1F0T - chain A; structure by X-ray diffraction, 1.80 A resolution.

Chain A:
Protein: Trypsin
From: Bos taurus
Notes: EC 3.4.21.4
UniProtKB: P00760 (TRY1_BOVIN); the construct lacks a stretch of the UniProt sequence and is renumbered around it, so the offset changes along the chain: -4 to 34 = UniProt 1-39; 37-67 = UniProt 40-70; 69-125 = UniProt 71-127; 127-130 = UniProt 128-131; 5 more segments
Chain sequence (243 residues; each row starts with the number of its first residue; note: 10 numbers in that range are skipped by the numbering (no residue carries them; nothing is unmodelled there); numbers below 1 keep their minus sign (Phe-4 is residue -4)):
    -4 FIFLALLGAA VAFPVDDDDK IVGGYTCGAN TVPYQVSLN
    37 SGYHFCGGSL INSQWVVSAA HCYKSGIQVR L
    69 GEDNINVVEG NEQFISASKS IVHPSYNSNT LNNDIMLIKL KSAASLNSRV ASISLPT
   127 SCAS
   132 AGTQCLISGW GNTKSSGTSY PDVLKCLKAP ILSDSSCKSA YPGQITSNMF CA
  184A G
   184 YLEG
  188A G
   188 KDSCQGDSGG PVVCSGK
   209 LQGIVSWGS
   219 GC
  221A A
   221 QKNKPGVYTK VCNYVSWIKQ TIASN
Not modelled in the structure: -4 to 15
Disulfide bonds: Cys22-Cys157, Cys42-Cys58, Cys128-Cys232, Cys136-Cys201, Cys168-Cys182, Cys191-Cys220
Ion coordination: Ca2+: Glu70, Asn72, Val75, Glu80
Small-molecule neighbours: rpr131247 (PR1; 4-hydroxy-3-[2-oxo-3-(thieno[3,2-b]pyridine-2-sulfonylamino)-pyrrolidin-1-ylmethyl]-benzamidine): Asn97, Thr98, Leu99, Gln175, Asp189, Ser190, Cys191, Gln192, Ser195, Val213, Ser214, Trp215, Gly216, Ser217, Gly219, Cys220, Gly226, Val227, Tyr228

In short:
Ligands of chain A: rpr131247. Glu70, Asn72, Val75 and Glu80 coordinate Ca2+.
Chain A is Trypsin (Bos taurus); the structure, Bovine trypsin complexed with rpr131247, was determined by
X-ray diffraction (same publication as 1EZQ and 1F0U).
